Entry 8E93 (electron microscopy, 3.71 A resolution); this record covers chains A and D of the 4 polymer chains in the assembly.

[Chain A]
Name: Glutamate receptor ionotropic, NMDA 1
From: Homo sapiens
UniProt: Q05586 (NMDZ1_HUMAN); numbering as in UniProt (aligned over 1-847)
Sequence (847 residues; row label = number of the first residue in the row):
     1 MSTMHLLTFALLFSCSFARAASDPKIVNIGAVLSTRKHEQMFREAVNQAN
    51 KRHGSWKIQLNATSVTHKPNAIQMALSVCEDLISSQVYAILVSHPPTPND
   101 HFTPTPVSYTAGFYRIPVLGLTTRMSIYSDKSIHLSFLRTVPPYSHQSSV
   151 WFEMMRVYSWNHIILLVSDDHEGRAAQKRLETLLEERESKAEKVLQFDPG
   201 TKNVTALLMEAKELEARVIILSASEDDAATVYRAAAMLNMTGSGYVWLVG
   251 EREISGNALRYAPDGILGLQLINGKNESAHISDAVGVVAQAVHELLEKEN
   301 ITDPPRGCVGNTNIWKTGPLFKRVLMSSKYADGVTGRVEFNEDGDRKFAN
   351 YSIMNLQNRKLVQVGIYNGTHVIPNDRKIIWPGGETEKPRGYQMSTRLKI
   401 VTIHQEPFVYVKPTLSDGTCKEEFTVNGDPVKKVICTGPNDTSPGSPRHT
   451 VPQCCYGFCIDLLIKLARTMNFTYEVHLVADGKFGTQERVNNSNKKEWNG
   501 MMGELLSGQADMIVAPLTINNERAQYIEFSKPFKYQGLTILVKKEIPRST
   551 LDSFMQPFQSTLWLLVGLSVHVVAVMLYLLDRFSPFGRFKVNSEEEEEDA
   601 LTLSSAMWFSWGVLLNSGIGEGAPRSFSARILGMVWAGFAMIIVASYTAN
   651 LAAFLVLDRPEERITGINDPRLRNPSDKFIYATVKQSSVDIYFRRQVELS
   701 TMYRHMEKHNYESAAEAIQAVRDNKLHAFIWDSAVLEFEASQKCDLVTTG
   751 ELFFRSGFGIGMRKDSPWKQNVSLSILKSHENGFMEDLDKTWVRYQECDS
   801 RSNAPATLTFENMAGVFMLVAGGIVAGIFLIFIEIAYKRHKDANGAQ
Not modelled in the structure: 1-24, 585-601, 842-847
Sequence notes: conflict His5 (Arg in Q05586), Phe9 (Leu in Q05586), Phe17 (Val in Q05586), Ser22 (Cys in Q05586), Asn844 (Arg in Q05586), Gly845 (Arg in Q05586), Ala846 (Lys in Q05586)
Cystine bridges: Cys79-Cys308, Cys420-Cys454, Cys436-Cys455, Cys744-Cys798
Glycans and other covalent adducts: glycan linked to Asn61; N-acetylglucosamine (NAG) linked to Asn203, Asn239, Asn276, Asn350, Asn471
Ligand contacts:
  - N-acetylglucosamine (NAG; 2-acetamido-2-deoxy-beta-D-glucopyranose), molecule 1: Asn368, Thr370, His371
  - N-acetylglucosamine (NAG), molecule 2: Met470, Gln770, Asn771
Swiss-Prot annotation at these positions:
  - region: Leu603 to Pro624 (Pore-forming)
  - binding site (glycine): Pro516, Thr518, Arg523, Ser688, Asp732
  - glycosylation (N-linked (GlcNAc...) asparagine): Asn61, Asn203, Asn239, Asn276, Asn300, Asn350, Asn368, Asn440, Asn471, Asn491, Asn674, Asn771
  - natural variant: Arg217 (R217W: In NDHMSR), Asp227 (D227H: In NDHMSR; uncertain significance), Arg306 (R306Q: Found in a patient with schizophrenia; uncertain significance), Asp552 (D552E: In NDHMSD), Pro557 (P557R: In NDHMSD), Ser560 (S560SS: In NDHMSD), Gly618 (G618R: In NDHMSD), Gly620 (G620R: In NDHMSD), Ala637 (A637S: In NDHMSD; uncertain significance; A637V: In NDHMSD; uncertain significance), Gly638 (G638A: In NDHMSD; G638V: In NDHMSD), Met641 (M641I: In NDHMSD; M641L: In NDHMSD; M641V: In NDHMSD), Ile642 (I642T: In NDHMSD; uncertain significance), 13 further natural variant entries in UniProt
  - mutagenesis: Ile642 (I642L: Slight decrease in glutamate and glycine agonist potency; mutant channels are activated at 2-fold higher glutamate and glycine concentrations), Val644 (V644M: Increase in glutamate and glycine agonist potency; mutant channels are activated lower glutamate and glycine concentrations), Ala653 (A653G: Increase in glutamate and glycine agonist potency; mutant channels are activated lower glutamate and glycine concentrations), Met813 (M813V: Slight decrease in glycine agonist potency; no effect on glutamate agonist potency)

[Chain D]
Name: Glutamate receptor ionotropic, NMDA 2C
From: Homo sapiens
UniProt: Q14957 (NMDE3_HUMAN); residues 26-849 here = UniProt positions 26-849
Sequence (880 residues; row label = number of the first residue in the row; numbers below 1 keep their minus sign (Met-30 is residue -30)):
   -30 MGTMRLFLLAVLFLFSFARATGWSHPQFEKGGGSGGGSGGSAWSHPQFEK
    20 GALVPRGEQGMTVAVVFSSSGPPQAQFRARLTPQSFLDLPLEIQPLTVGV
    70 NTTNPSSLLTQICGLLGAAHVHGIVFEDNVDTEAVAQILDFISSQTHVPI
   120 LSISGGSAVVLTPKEPGSAFLQLGVSLEQQLQVLFKVLEEYDWSAFAVIT
   170 SLHPGHALFLEGVRAVADASHVSWRLLDVVTLELGPGGPRARTQRLLRQL
   220 DAPVFVAYCSREEAEVLFAEAAQAGLVGPGHVWLVPNLALGSTDAPPATF
   270 PVGLISVVTESWRLSLRQKVRDGVAILALGAHSYWRQHGTLPAPAGDCRV
   320 HPGPVSPAREAFYRHLLNVTWEGRDFSFSPGGYLVQPTMVVIALNRHRLW
   370 EMVGRWEHGVLYMKYPVWPRYSASLQPVVDSRHLTVATLEERPFVIVESP
   420 DPGTGGCVPNTVPCRRQSNHTFSSGDVAPYTKLCCKGFCIDILKKLARVV
   470 KFSYDLYLVTNGKHGKRVRGVWNGMIGEVYYKRADMAIGSLTINEERSEI
   520 VDFSVPFVETGISVMVARSNGTVSPSAFLEPYSPAVWVMMFVMCLTVVAI
   570 TVFMFEYFSPVSYNQNLTRGKKSGGPAFTIGKSVWLLWALVFNNSVPIEN
   620 PRGTTSKIMVLVWAFFAVIFLASYTANLAAFMIQEQYIDTVSGLSDKKFQ
   670 RPQDQYPPFRFGTVPNGSTERNIRSNYRDMHTHMVKFNQRSVEDALTSLK
   720 MGKLDAFIYDAAVLNYMAGKDEGCKLVTIGSGKVFATTGYGIAMQKDSHW
   770 KRAIDLALLQFLGDGETQKLETVWLSGICQNEKNEVMSSKLDIDNMAGVF
   820 YMLLVAMGLALLVFAWEHLVYWKLRHSVPN
Not modelled in the structure: -30 to 399, 577-595, 615-622, 842-849
Sequence notes: expression tag (-30 to 25)
Cystine bridges: Cys426-Cys453, Cys433-Cys454
Swiss-Prot annotation at these positions:
  - region: Lys601 to Pro620 (Pore-forming)
  - binding site (L-glutamate): Ser509, Thr511, Arg516, Ser687, Thr688, Asp729
  - site: Asn612 (Functional determinant of NMDA receptors)
  - glycosylation (N-linked (GlcNAc...) asparagine): Asn70, Asn73, Asn337, Asn438, Asn539, Asn685
  - natural variant: Arg679 (R679C: Found in a patient with schizophrenia; uncertain significance)
What the authors report for this chain:
  - mutagenesis - T756C: decreased signaling in response to MTSET

[How chain A and chain D interact]
Residue-residue contacts (35; chain A residue first):
  Tyr535(A) - Tyr696(D)
  Trp608(A) - Leu630(D)  hydrophobic
  Trp611(A) - Leu630(D)
  Leu615(A) - Phe634(D)  hydrophobic
  Leu615(A) - Val637(D)
  Asn616(A) - Asn612(D)  hydrogen bond
  Val644(A) - Val637(D)  hydrophobic
  Tyr647(A) - Ile638(D)
  Thr648(A) - Ala641(D)
  Thr648(A) - Thr644(D)
  Leu651(A) - Ser642(D)
  Leu651(A) - Ala645(D)  hydrophobic
  Ala652(A) - Ala645(D)
  Ala652(A) - Ala648(D)  hydrophobic
  Val656(A) - Ala648(D)
  Val656(A) - Ala649(D)  hydrophobic
  Val656(A) - Ile652(D)  hydrophobic
  Leu752(A) - Gln669(D)
  Asn803(A) - Phe650(D)
  Ala804(A) - Phe650(D)  hydrophobic
  Pro805(A) - Gln653(D)
  Thr807(A) - Tyr551(D)
  Thr807(A) - Ser552(D)  hydrogen bond (side chain-backbone)
  Leu808(A) - Pro550(D)
  Leu808(A) - Val555(D)
  Leu808(A) - Asn646(D)
  Phe810(A) - Ala554(D)
  Phe810(A) - Val555(D)
  Phe810(A) - Met558(D)  hydrophobic
  Val816(A) - Phe635(D)
  Val816(A) - Ile638(D)  hydrophobic
  Phe817(A) - Phe635(D)  hydrophobic
  Leu819(A) - Val631(D)  hydrophobic
  Val820(A) - Trp632(D)  hydrophobic
  Gly827(A) - Ile627(D)
Other interface residues (no listed pair), chain A (29 interface residues in all): Ser617, Leu655, Glu751, Ala806, Met813, Gly823
Other interface residues (no listed pair), chain D (30 interface residues in all): Glu549, Ala633, Ser664

[Summary]
The interface between chain A and chain D involves 29 residues on one side and 30 on the other, with 2
hydrogen bonds. Polar contacts include Asn616(A)-Asn612(D) and Thr807(A)-Ser552(D). Bound to chain A:
N-acetylglucosamine. From the paper: T756C of chain D reduces signaling in response to MTSET.
Chain A is Glutamate receptor ionotropic, NMDA 1 and chain D is Glutamate receptor ionotropic, NMDA 2C, both
from Homo sapiens; the structure, D-cycloserine and glutamate bound Human GluN1a-GluN2C NMDA receptor in
splayed conformation, was determined by electron microscopy together with 8E92, 8E94, 8E96, 8E97 and 8E98 from
the same study.
